Entry 7VQ2 (electron microscopy, 3.68 A resolution); this record covers chains A and C of the 4 polymer chains in the assembly.

== Chain A (and C) ==
Name: Transient receptor potential cation channel subfamily M member 2
From: Homo sapiens
Notes: fragment: TM domain; chain C of this document is another copy of the same molecule, construct and numbering; everything in this record applies to it too
UniProt: O94759 (TRPM2_HUMAN); numbering as in UniProt (aligned over 745-1098)
Amino-acid sequence (354 residues; row label = number of the first residue in the row):
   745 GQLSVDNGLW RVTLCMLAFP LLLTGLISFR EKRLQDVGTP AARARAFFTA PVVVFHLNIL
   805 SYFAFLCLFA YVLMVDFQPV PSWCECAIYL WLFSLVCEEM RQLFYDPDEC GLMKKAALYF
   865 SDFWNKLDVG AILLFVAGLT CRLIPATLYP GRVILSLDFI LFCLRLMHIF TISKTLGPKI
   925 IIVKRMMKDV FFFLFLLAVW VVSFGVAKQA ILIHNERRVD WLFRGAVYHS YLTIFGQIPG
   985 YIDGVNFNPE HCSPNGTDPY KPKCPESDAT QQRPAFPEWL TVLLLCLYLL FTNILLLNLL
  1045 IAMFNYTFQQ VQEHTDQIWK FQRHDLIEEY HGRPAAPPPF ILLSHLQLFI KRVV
Cystine bridges: C996-C1008
UniProt features mapped onto this chain:
  - motif: F979 to I982 (Selectivity filter)
  - binding site (Ca(2+)): E843, Q846, N869, E1073
  - mutagenesis: K918 (K918A: Decreases in sensitivity to PIP2), K952 (K952A: Strongly reduces channel activity at ph 7.3. Increased residual channel activity after exposure to pH 5.5), H958 (H958A: No effect on channel activity), R961 (R961A: Mildly decreases channel activity), R962 (R962A: Abolishes channel activity), R968 (R968A: Abolishes channel activity), H973 (H973A: No effect on channel activity), G980 (G980A/C/S: Decreases permeability of Ca(2+) over Na(+)), Q981 (Q981A/E/N: Increases the permeability of Ca(2+) over Na(+)), I982 (I982A/E/S: Alters the reversal potential. Increases the permeability of Ca(2+) over Na(+); I982L/F: No change in the reversal potential. No change in the ion selectivity to Ca(2+) over Na(+)), G984 to Y985 (Prevents fast inactivation of the channel), G984 (G984A: No change in the reversal potential. No change in the ion selectivity to Ca(2+) over Na(+)), 6 further mutagenesis entries in UniProt
Reported in the primary citation:
  - specificity-determining residues: F979, G980, Q981, I982 (from molecular simulation)

== Interface between chain A and chain C ==
Pairs across the interface - 28 pairs, chain A then chain C:
  L812(A) - K1007(C)
  Y815(A) - S997(C)  hydrogen bond
  Y815(A) - N999(C)
  Y815(A) - K1007(C)
  V816(A) - K1007(C)
  V819(A) - K1007(C)
  D820(A) - K1005(C)  hydrogen bond (backbone-side chain)
  D820(A) - P1006(C)
  D820(A) - K1007(C)  salt bridge
  Q822(A) - K1005(C)  hydrogen bond
  W827(A) - Y1004(C)  hydrophobic
  C828(A) - D1002(C)  hydrogen bond
  C828(A) - Y1004(C)  hydrophobic
  C828(A) - K1007(C)  hydrogen bond
  S997(A) - Y815(C)  hydrogen bond
  N999(A) - Y815(C)
  D1002(A) - C828(C)  hydrogen bond
  Y1004(A) - W827(C)  hydrophobic
  Y1004(A) - C828(C)  hydrophobic
  K1005(A) - D820(C)  hydrogen bond (side chain-backbone)
  K1005(A) - Q822(C)  hydrogen bond
  P1006(A) - D820(C)
  K1007(A) - L812(C)
  K1007(A) - Y815(C)
  K1007(A) - V816(C)
  K1007(A) - V819(C)
  K1007(A) - D820(C)  salt bridge
  K1007(A) - C828(C)  hydrogen bond
Also at the interface, not in a pair above, chain A (18 interface residues in all): M818, F821, Q981
Also at the interface, not in a pair above, chain C (18 interface residues in all): M818, F821, Q981

== Summary ==
Chain A and chain C each contribute 18 residues to their interface, with 10 hydrogen bonds and 2 salt bridges.
Among the polar pairs are D820(A)-K1007(C), Y815(A)-S997(C) and D820(A)-K1005(C). Curated annotation (UniProt)
lists 4 Ca2+-binding residues and 17 mutagenesis sites on chain A. The paper reports specificity determinants
F979(A), G980(A) and Q981(A) among others.
Chain A and chain C are both Transient receptor potential cation channel subfamily M member 2 (Homo sapiens);
the structure, Structure of Apo-hsTRPM2 channel TM domain, was determined by electron microscopy (same
publication as 7VQ1).
